4Q3M - chains A and B; structure by X-ray diffraction, 2.55 A resolution.

== Chain A (and B) ==
Name: Mgs-M4
Notes: fragment: mgs-m4; chain B of this document is another copy of the same molecule, construct and numbering; everything in this record applies to it too
Sequence (274 residues; row label = number of the first residue in the row):
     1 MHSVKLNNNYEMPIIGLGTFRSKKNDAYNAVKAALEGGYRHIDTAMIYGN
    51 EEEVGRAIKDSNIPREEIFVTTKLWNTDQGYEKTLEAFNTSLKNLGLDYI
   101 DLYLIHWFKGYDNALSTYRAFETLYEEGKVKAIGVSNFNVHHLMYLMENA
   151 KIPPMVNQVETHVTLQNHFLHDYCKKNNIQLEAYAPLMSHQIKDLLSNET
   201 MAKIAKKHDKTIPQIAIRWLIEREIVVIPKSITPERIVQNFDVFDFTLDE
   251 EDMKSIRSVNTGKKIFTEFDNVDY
Not modelled in the structure: 1 (chain B: 1, 22-23)
Reported in the primary citation:
  - catalytic residues: Asp43, Tyr48, Lys73, His106 (by similarity / conservation)

== How chain A and chain B interact ==
Residue-residue contacts (39; chain A residue first):
  Phe108(A) with Phe169(B), hydrophobic
  Tyr111(A) with Phe169(B)
  Asn139(A) with Asn139(B)
  Val140(A) with His141(B)
  His141(A) with Asn139(B); Val140(B); His141(B); Phe169(B)
  Met144(A) with His141(B); Met144(B), hydrophobic
  Leu165(A) with Glu268(B); Asn271(B)
  Gln166(A) with Asn271(B)
  Asn167(A) with Asn271(B), hydrogen bond (backbone-side chain)
  Phe169(A) with Phe108(B), hydrophobic; Tyr111(B); His141(B); Asp270(B)
  Arg257(A) with Asp273(B), salt bridge
  Asn260(A) with Asn271(B), hydrogen bond (side chain-backbone); Asp273(B), hydrogen bond
  Thr261(A) with Thr267(B)
  Gly262(A) with Thr267(B); Glu268(B), hydrogen bond (backbone-backbone); Asn271(B)
  Thr267(A) with Thr261(B); Gly262(B)
  Glu268(A) with Leu165(B); Gly262(B), hydrogen bond (backbone-backbone); Phe269(B)
  Phe269(A) with Glu268(B)
  Asp270(A) with Phe169(B)
  Asn271(A) with Leu165(B); Gln166(B); Asn167(B), hydrogen bond (side chain-backbone); Asn260(B), hydrogen bond (backbone-side chain); Gly262(B)
  Asp273(A) with Arg257(B), salt bridge; Asn260(B), hydrogen bond
Also at the interface, not in a pair above, chain A (22 interface residues in all): Lys263, Lys264
Also at the interface, not in a pair above, chain B (23 interface residues in all): His168, Lys264, Ile265

== In short ==
The interface between chain A and chain B involves 22 residues on one side and 23 on the other, with 8
hydrogen bonds and 2 salt bridges. Among the polar pairs are Arg257(A)-Asp273(B), Asn167(A)-Asn271(B) and
Asn260(A)-Asn271(B). From the paper: catalytic residues Asp43(A), Tyr48(A) and Lys73(A) among others.
Chain A and chain B are both Mgs-M4; the structure, Crystal structure of MGS-M4, an aldo-keto reductase enzyme
from a Medee basin deep-sea metagenome library, was determined by X-ray diffraction (same publication as 4Q3K,
4Q3L and 4Q3N).
